Entry 4JYP (X-ray diffraction, 1.30 A resolution); this record covers chain A.

Chain A:
Name: Hydrolase, alpha/beta fold family protein
From: Arabidopsis thaliana
UniProt: Q9SZU7 (Q9SZU7_ARATH); residue numbers follow UniProt; this construct covers 1-270
Chain sequence (270 residues; each row starts with the number of its first residue):
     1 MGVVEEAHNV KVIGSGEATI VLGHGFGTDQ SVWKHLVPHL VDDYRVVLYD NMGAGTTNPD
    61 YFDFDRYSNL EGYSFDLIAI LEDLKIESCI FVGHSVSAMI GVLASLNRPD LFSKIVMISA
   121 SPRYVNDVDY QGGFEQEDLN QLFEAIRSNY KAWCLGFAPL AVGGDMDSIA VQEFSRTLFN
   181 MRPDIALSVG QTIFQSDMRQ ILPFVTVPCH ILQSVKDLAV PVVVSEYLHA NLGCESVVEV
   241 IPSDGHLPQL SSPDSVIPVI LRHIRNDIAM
Unresolved in the structure: 1, 269-270
What the authors report for this chain:
  - mutagenesis - G133E: abolished signaling in response to KAR1-promoted germination (citing earlier work)

Overview:
The paper reports that G133E abolishes signaling in response to KAR1-promoted germination.
Chain A is Hydrolase, alpha/beta fold family protein (Arabidopsis thaliana); the structure, crystal Structure
of KAI2 Apo form, was determined by X-ray diffraction together with 4JYM from the same study.
